Entry 8Z33 (X-ray diffraction, 2.60 A resolution); this record covers chain A.

[Chain A]
Name: Egl nine homolog 1
Organism: Homo sapiens
Notes: EC 1.14.11.29
Reference sequence: Q9GZT9 (EGLN1_HUMAN); numbering as in UniProt (aligned over 188-426)
Sequence (247 residues; numbered 180 to 426; the number before each row is that of its first residue):
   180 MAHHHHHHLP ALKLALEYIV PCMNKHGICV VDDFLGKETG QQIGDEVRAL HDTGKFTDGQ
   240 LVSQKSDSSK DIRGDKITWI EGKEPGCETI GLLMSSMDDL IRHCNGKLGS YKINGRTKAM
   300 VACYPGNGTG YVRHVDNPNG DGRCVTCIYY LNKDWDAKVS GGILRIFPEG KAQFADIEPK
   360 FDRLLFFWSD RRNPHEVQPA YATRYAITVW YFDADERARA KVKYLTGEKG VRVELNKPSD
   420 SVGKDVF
Unresolved in the structure: 180-187, 237-254, 414-426
Sequence notes: initiating methionine (180); expression tag (181-187)
Ion coordination: Fe2+: His313, Asp315, His374 (together with A1L0W)
Small-molecule neighbours: A1L0W (2-[[6-[2-(4-fluorophenyl)ethyl]-2-methyl-5-oxidanyl-pyrimidin-4-yl]carbonylamino]ethanoic acid): Ile256, Trp258, Met299, Ala301, Tyr303, Tyr310, His313, Asp315, Arg322, Ile327, Tyr329, Leu343, His374, Val376, Arg383, Ala385, Trp389
Curated features (UniProtKB/Swiss-Prot):
  - region: Val241 to Ile251 (Beta(2)beta(3) 'finger-like' loop)
  - binding site (Fe cation): His313, Asp315, His374
  - binding site (2-oxoglutarate): Arg383
  - modified residue (S-nitrosocysteine): Cys201, Cys208, Cys302, Cys323, Cys326
  - natural variant: Pro317 (P317R: In ECYT3), Arg371 (R371H: In ECYT3)
  - mutagenesis: Cys201 (C201A: Little change in enzyme activity), Cys208 (C208A: Little change in enzyme activity), Arg252 (R252A: Reduced C-terminal ODD domain (CODD) hydroxylation of HIF1A), Asp254 (D254A/K: Reduced C-terminal ODD domain (CODD) hxdroxylation of HIF1A), Cys266 (C266A: Little change in enzyme activity), Cys283 (C283A: Little change in enzyme activity), Cys302 (C302A: Slight increase in enzyme activity), Tyr303 (Y303F: No effect), Cys323 (C323A: Little change in enzyme activity), Cys326 (C326A: Slight increase in enzyme activity), Arg383 (R383A: Reduces enzyme activity by 95%)

[In short]
Ligands of chain A: compound A1L0W. The Fe2+ site is built by His313, Asp315 and His374. UniProt lists 3 Fe
cation-binding residues, residue binding 2-oxoglutarate Arg383 and 11 mutagenesis sites.
Chain A is Egl nine homolog 1 (Homo sapiens); the structure, Crystal Structure of HIF-PHD2 in complex with
compound 4, was determined by X-ray diffraction (same publication as 8Z31, 8Z32 and 8Z35).
